PDB entry 7TYN | electron microscopy, 2.60 A resolution | chains R and B of the 6 polymer chains in the assembly

[Chain R]
Protein: Calcitonin receptor
Source organism: Homo sapiens
UniProt: P30988 (CALCR_HUMAN), isoform P30988-2; residues 25-474 here = UniProt positions 25-474
Sequence (501 residues; row label = number of the first residue in the row; numbers below 1 keep their minus sign (Met-7 is residue -7)):
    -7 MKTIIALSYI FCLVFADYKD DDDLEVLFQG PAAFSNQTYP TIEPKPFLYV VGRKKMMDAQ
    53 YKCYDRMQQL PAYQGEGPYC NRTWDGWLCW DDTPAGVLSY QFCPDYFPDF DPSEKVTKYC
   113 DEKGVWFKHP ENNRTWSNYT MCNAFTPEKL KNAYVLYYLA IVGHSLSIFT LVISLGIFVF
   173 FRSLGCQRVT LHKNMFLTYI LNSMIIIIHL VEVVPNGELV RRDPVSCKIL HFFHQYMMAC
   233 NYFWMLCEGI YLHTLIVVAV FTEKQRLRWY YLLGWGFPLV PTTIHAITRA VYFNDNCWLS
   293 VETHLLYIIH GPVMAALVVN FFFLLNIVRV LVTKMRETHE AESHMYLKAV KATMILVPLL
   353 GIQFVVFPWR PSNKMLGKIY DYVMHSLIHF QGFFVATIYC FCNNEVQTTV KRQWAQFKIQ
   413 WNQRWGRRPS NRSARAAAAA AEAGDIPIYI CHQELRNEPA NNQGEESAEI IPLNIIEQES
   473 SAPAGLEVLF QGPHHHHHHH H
Not modelled in the structure: -7 to 36, 410-493
Differences from the reference sequence: expression tag (-7 to 24, 475-493); conflict Leu447 (Pro in P30988)
Swiss-Prot annotation at these positions:
  - glycosylation (N-linked (GlcNAc...) asparagine): Asn28, Asn73, Asn125, Asn130
  - natural variant: Leu447 (L447P: Probable protective factor against osteoporosis)
Cystine bridges: Cys55-Cys81, Cys72-Cys112, Cys95-Cys134, Cys219-Cys289
Covalent attachments: N-acetylglucosamine (NAG) linked to Asn73, Asn130
Residues lining bound ligands: P42 ((2S)-2-{[(1R)-1-hydroxyhexadecyl]oxy}-3-{[(1R)-1-hydroxyoctadecyl]oxy}propyl 2-(trimethylammonio)ethyl phosphate): Lys143, Tyr146, Val147, Tyr150, Leu151, Ile153, Val154, Ser157, Leu158, Phe382, Phe385, Phe393

[Chain B]
Protein: Guanine nucleotide-binding protein G(I)/G(S)/G(T) subunit beta-1
Source organism: Homo sapiens
UniProt: P62873 (GBB1_HUMAN); residue numbers follow UniProt; this construct covers 2-340
Sequence (350 residues; numbered -9 to 340; the number before each row is that of its first residue; numbers below 1 keep their minus sign (Met-9 is residue -9)):
    -9 MHHHHHHGSS GSELDQLRQE AEQLKNQIRD ARKACADATL SQITNNIDPV GRIQMRTRRT
    51 LRGHLAKIYA MHWGTDSRLL VSASQDGKLI IWDSYTTNKV HAIPLRSSWV MTCAYAPSGN
   111 YVACGGLDNI CSIYNLKTRE GNVRVSRELA GHTGYLSCCR FLDDNQIVTS SGDTTCALWD
   171 IETGQQTTTF TGHTGDVMSL SLAPDTRLFV SGACDASAKL WDVREGMCRQ TFTGHESDIN
   231 AICFFPNGNA FATGSDDATC RLFDLRADQE LMTYSHDNII CGITSVSFSK SGRLLLAGYD
   291 DFNCNVWDAL KADRAGVLAG HDNRVSCLGV TDDGMAVATG SWDSFLKIWN
Not modelled in the structure: -9 to 1
Differences from the reference sequence: expression tag (-9 to 1)
Swiss-Prot annotation at these positions:
  - modified residue: Ser2 (N-acetylserine), His266 (Phosphohistidine)
  - natural variant: Leu30 (L30F: In MRD42; uncertain significance), Arg52 (R52G: In MRD42), Gly64 (G64V: In MRD42), Asp76 (D76E: In MRD42; D76G: In MRD42), Gly77 (G77S: In MRD42), Lys78 (K78R: In MRD42), Ile80 (I80N: In MRD42; I80T: In MRD42), His91 (H91R: In MRD42; uncertain significance), Ala92 (A92T: In MRD42), Pro94 (P94S: In MRD42), Leu95 (L95P: In MRD42), Arg96 (R96L: In MRD42), 5 further natural variant entries in UniProt

[Interface between chain R and chain B]
Contacting residue pairs (7):
  Arg174(R) - Arg52(B)
  Ser175(R) - Asp312(B)  hydrogen bond
  Arg404(R) - Phe292(B)
  Arg404(R) - His311(B)
  Arg404(R) - Asp312(B)  salt bridge
  Gln408(R) - Ala309(B)  hydrogen bond (side chain-backbone)
  Gln408(R) - Gly310(B)

[Summary]
4 residues of chain R face 6 of chain B across their interface; the contacts include 2 hydrogen bonds and 1
salt bridge. Among the polar pairs are Arg404(R)-Asp312(B), Ser175(R)-Asp312(B) and Gln408(R)-Ala309(B). Chain
R binds compound P42. N-acetylglucosamine is covalently linked to Asn73(R) and Asn130(R).
Here chain R is Calcitonin receptor and chain B is Guanine nucleotide-binding protein G(I)/G(S)/G(T) subunit
beta-1, both from Homo sapiens. Entry 7TYN (Calcitonin Receptor in complex with Gs and salmon calcitonin
peptide) was determined by electron microscopy together with 7TYF, 7TYH, 7TYI, 7TYL, 7TYO, 7TYW and 3 further
entries from the same study.
